PDB entry 5YPM | X-ray diffraction, 2.15 A resolution | chain A

# Chain A
Protein: Metallo-beta-lactamase NDM-1
Organism: Escherichia coli
UniProt: A0A0A7Y424 (A0A0A7Y424_ECOLX); residues 29-270 here correspond to UniProt positions 23-264 (UniProt number = residue number - 6)
Sequence (242 residues; each row starts with the number of its first residue):
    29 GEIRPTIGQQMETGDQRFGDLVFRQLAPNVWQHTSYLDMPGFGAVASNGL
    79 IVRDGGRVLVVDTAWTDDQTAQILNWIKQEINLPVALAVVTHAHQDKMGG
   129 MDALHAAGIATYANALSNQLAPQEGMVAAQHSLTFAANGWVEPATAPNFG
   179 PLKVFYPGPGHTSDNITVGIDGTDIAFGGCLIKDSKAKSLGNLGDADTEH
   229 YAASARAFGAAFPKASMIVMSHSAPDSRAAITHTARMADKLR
Disordered / not traced: 29-42
Ion coordination: Zn2+ site 1: His-120, His-122, His-189 (together with Meropenem, hydrolyzed form); Zn2+ site 2: Asp-124, Cys-208, His-250 (together with Meropenem, hydrolyzed form)
Ligand contacts: Meropenem, hydrolyzed form (8YL; (2S,3R)-2-[(2S,3R)-1,3-bis(oxidanyl)-1-oxidanylidene-butan-2-yl]-4-[(3S,5S)-5-(dimethylcarbamoyl)pyrrolidin-3-yl]sulfan yl-3-methyl-2,3-dihydro-1H-pyrrole-5-carboxylic acid): Met-67, Val-73, Trp-93, His-120, His-122, Gln-123, Asp-124, His-189, Cys-208, Lys-211, Lys-216, Leu-218, Gly-219, Asn-220, His-250
What the authors report for this chain:
  - binding site for Meropenem, hydrolyzed form: Trp-93, Asp-124, Lys-211, Asn-220

# Summary
Ligands of chain A: Meropenem, hydrolyzed form. His-120, His-122 and His-189 coordinate Zn2+ site 1. Asp-124,
Cys-208 and His-250 form the Zn2+ site 2. The paper reports a binding site for Meropenem, hydrolyzed form at
Trp-93, Asp-124 and Lys-211 among others.
Chain A is Metallo-beta-lactamase NDM-1 (Escherichia coli); the structure, Crystal structure of NDM-1 bound to
hydrolyzed meropenem representing an EI1 complex, was determined by X-ray diffraction, deposited together with
5YPI, 5YPK, 5YPL and 5YPN.
